7QGM - chain A; structure by X-ray diffraction, 2.90 A resolution.

Chain A:
Molecule: 5'-nucleotidase
Organism: Homo sapiens
Notes: EC 3.1.3.5
UniProt: P21589 (5NTD_HUMAN); residue numbers follow UniProt; this construct covers 1-549
Chain sequence (567 residues; numbered 1 to 567; the number before each row is that of its first residue):
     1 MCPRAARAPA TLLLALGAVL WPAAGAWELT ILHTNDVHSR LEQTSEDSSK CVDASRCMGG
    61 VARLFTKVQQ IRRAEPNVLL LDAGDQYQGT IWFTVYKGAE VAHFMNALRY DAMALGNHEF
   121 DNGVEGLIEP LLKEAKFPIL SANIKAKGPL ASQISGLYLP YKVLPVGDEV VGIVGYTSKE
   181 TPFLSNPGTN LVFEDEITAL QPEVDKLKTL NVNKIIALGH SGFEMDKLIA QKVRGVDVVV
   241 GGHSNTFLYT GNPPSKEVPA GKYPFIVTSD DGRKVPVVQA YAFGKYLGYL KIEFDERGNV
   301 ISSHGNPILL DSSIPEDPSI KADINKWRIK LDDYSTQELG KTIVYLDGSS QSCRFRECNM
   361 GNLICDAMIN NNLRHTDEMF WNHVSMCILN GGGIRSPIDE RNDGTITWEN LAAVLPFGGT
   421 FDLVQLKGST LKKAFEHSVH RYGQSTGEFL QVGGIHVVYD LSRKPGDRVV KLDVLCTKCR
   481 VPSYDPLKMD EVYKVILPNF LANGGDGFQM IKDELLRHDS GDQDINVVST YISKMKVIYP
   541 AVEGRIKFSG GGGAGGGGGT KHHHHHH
Unresolved in the structure: 1-26, 376-382, 550-567
Differences from the reference sequence: engineered mutation Asp53 (Asn in P21589), Asp311 (Asn in P21589), Asp333 (Asn in P21589), Asp403 (Asn in P21589); expression tag (550-567)
Swiss-Prot annotation at these positions:
  - binding site (Zn(2+)): Asp36, His38, Asp85, Asn117, His220, His243
  - binding site (AMP): Arg354, Asn390, Arg395, Phe417, Phe500, Asp506
  - binding site (IMP): Arg354, Asn390, Arg395, Phe417, Phe500, Asp506
  - site (Transition state stabilizer): His118, Asp121
  - lipidation: Ser549 (GPI-anchor amidated serine)
  - natural variant: Cys358 (C358Y: In CALJA)
Disulfide bonds: Cys51-Cys57, Cys353-Cys358, Cys365-Cys387, Cys476-Cys479
Bound ions: Zn2+ site 1: His38, Asp85; Zn2+ site 2: Asp85, Asn117, His220, His243 (together with BOI); Ca2+: Asn213, Asp237, Gly298
Ligand contacts:
  - BOI ([[(2R,3S,4R,5R)-5-[(4E)-4-[(4-chlorophenyl)methoxyimino]-3-methyl-2-oxidanylidene-pyrimidin-1-yl]-3,4-bis(oxidanyl)oxolan-2-yl]methoxy-oxidanyl-phosphoryl]methylphosphonic acid): His38, Asp85, Gln88, Asn117, His118, Asp121, Leu184, Ser185, Asn186, His220, His243, Asn245, Arg354, Asn390, Gly392, Gly393, Arg395, Phe417, Gly447, Glu448, Phe500, Asp506
  - BOI: His38, Asp85, Gln88, Asn117, His118, Asp121, Leu184, Ser185, Asn186, His220, His243, Asn245, Arg354, Asn390, Gly392, Gly393, Arg395, Phe417, Gly447, Glu448, Phe500, Asp506
What the authors report for this chain:
  - binding site for BOI: Asn390, Arg395, Phe417, Phe500
  - conformationally variable residues: Gln88, Phe417
  - binding site for BOI: Gln88, His118, Asp121, Asn186, Arg354, Asp506 (from molecular simulation)

In short:
Bound to chain A: compound BOI and BOI. His38 and Asp85 coordinate Zn2+ site 1. Curated annotation (UniProt)
lists 6 Zn2+-binding residues, 6 AMP-binding residues and 6 IMP-binding residues. The paper reports a binding
site for BOI at Asn390, Arg395 and Phe417 among others; conformational variability at Gln88 and Phe417.
Chain A is 5'-nucleotidase (Homo sapiens); the structure, Human CD73 (ecto 5'-nucleotidase) in complex with
MRS4598 (a 3-methyl-CMPCP derivative, compound 16 in paper) in ..., was determined by X-ray diffraction (same
publication as 7QGL and 7QGO).
